Entry 3TV6 (X-ray diffraction, 3.30 A resolution); this record covers chain A.

# Chain A
Name: Serine/threonine-protein kinase B-raf
From: Homo sapiens
Notes: EC 2.7.11.1
UniProt: P15056 (BRAF_HUMAN); residues 432-726 here = UniProt positions 432-726
Sequence (307 residues; numbered 420 to 726; the number before each row is that of its first residue):
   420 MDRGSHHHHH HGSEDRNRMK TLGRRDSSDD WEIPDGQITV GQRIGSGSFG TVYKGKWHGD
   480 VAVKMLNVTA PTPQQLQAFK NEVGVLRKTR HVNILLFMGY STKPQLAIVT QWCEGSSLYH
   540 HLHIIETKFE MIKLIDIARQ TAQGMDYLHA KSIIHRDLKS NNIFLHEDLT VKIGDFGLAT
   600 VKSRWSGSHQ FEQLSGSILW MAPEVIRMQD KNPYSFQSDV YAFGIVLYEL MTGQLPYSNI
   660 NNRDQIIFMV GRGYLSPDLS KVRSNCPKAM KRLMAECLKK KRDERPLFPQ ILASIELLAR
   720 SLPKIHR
Disordered / not traced: 420-447, 606-613, 724-726
Differences from the reference sequence: expression tag (420-431)
Small-molecule neighbours: B0R (2,6-difluoro-N-(3-methoxy-2H-pyrazolo[3,4-b]pyridin-5-yl)-3-[(propylsulfonyl)amino]benzamide): I463, V471, A481, V482, K483, L505, L514, L515, F516, I527, T529, Q530, W531, C532, G534, F583, G593, D594, F595, G596, L597
Curated features (UniProtKB/Swiss-Prot):
  - active site: D576 (Proton acceptor)
  - binding site (ATP): I463 to V471, K483
  - site: M438, K439 (Breakpoint for translocation to form KIAA1549-BRAF fusion protein)
  - modified residue: S446 (Phosphoserine), S447 (Phosphoserine), R671 (Omega-N-methylarginine)
  - cross-link: K578 (Glycyl lysine isopeptide (Lys-Gly) (interchain with G-Cter in ubiquitin))
  - natural variant: R462 (R462I: In CRC), I463 (I463S: In CRC), G464 (G464E: In CRC; G464V: In a colorectal cancer cell line), G466 (G466A: In melanoma; G466E: In melanoma; G466V: In LNCR), S467 (S467A: In CFC1), F468 (F468S: In CFC1), G469 (G469A: In NHL; G469E: In CFC1 and colon cancer; G469R: In NHL; G469V: In a colorectal adenocarcinoma sample), L485 (L485F: In CFC1), K499 (K499E: In CFC1; K499N: In CFC1), E501 (E501G: In CFC1; E501K: In CFC1), L525 (L525P: In CFC1), W531 (W531C: In NS7), 12 further natural variant entries in UniProt
  - mutagenesis: K483 (K483S: Reduces kinase activity with MAP2K1), R509 (R509H: Loss of MAP2K1-mediated-BRAF-KSR1 dimerization), K578 (K578R: Blocks EGF-induced ubiquitination and ERK activation), I666 (I666R: No effect on MAP2K1-mediated-BRAF-KSR1 dimerization, however loss of BRAF-mediated phosphorylation of MAP2K1), R671 (R671K: Increased kinase activity and stability in response to EGF treatment)
Reported in the primary citation:
  - binding site for B0R: T529, W531, C532, D594

# Overview
Chain A binds compound B0R. From UniProt: active-site residue D576, 10 ATP-binding residues and 5 mutagenesis
sites. From the paper: a binding site for B0R at T529, W531 and C532 among others.
Chain A is Serine/threonine-protein kinase B-raf (Homo sapiens); the structure, Human B-Raf Kinase Domain in
Complex with a Methoxypyrazolopyridinyl Benzamide Inhibitor, was determined by X-ray diffraction (same
publication as 3TV4).
